PDB entry 7BB7 | electron microscopy, 4.40 A resolution (low resolution: residue-level contacts below are approximate; hydrogen-bond / salt-bridge calls are withheld) | chains A and H of the 6 polymer chains in the assembly

# Chain A
Protein: Vasopressin V2 receptor
From: Homo sapiens
UniProt: P30518 (V2R_HUMAN); the construct has insertions or renumbered stretches relative to UniProt, so the offset changes along the chain: -5 to 22 = UniProt 3-30; 31-371 = UniProt 31-371
Amino-acid sequence (440 residues; row label = number of the first residue in the row; numbers below 1 keep their minus sign (Met-38 is residue -38)):
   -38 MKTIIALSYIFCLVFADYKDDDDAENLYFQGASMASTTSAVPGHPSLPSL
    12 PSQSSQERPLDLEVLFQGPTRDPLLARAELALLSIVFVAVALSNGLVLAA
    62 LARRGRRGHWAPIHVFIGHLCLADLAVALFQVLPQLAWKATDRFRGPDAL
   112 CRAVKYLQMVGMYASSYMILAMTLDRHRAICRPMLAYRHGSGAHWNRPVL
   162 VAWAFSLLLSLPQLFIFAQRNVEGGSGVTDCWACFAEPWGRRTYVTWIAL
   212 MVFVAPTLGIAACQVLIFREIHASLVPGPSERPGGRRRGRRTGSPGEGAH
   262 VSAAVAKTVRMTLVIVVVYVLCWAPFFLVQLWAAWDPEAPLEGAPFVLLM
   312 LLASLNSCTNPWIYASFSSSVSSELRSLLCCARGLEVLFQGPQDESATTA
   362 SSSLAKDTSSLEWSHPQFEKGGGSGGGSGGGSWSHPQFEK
Disordered / not traced: -38 to 30, 143-157, 236-262, 341-401
Disulfides: Cys112-Cys192
Differences from the reference sequence: initiating methionine (-38); expression tag (-37 to -6, 372-401); conflict Gln14 (Asn22 in P30518), Leu346 (Arg in P30518), Glu347 (Thr in P30518), Val348 (Pro in P30518), Leu349 (Pro in P30518), Phe350 (Ser in P30518), Gln351 (Leu in P30518), Ala358 (Cys in P30518); insertion (23-30)
Curated features (UniProtKB/Swiss-Prot):
  - lipidation (S-palmitoyl cysteine): Cys341, Cys342
What the authors report for this chain:
  - conformationally variable residues (side-chain flip): Arg137, Phe328
  - binding site for Vasopressin (chain H): Met123
  - contacts within the chain: Ile78-Phe328
  - disease-associated variants - V88M, R137H: decreased expression (citing earlier work)
  - disease-associated variants - M272R: decreased localization (citing earlier work)
  - disease-associated variants - R137C, R137L: increased signaling (citing earlier work)

# Chain H
Protein: Vasopressin
Amino-acid sequence (10 residues; numbered 1 to 10; the number before each row is that of its first residue):
     1 CYFQNCPRGX
Disulfides: Cys1-Cys6
Modified positions: NH2 (amino group) at position 10

# How chain A and chain H interact
Residue-residue contacts (17; chain A residue first):
  Arg32(A) with Arg8(H); Gly9(H)
  Asp33(A) with Arg8(H); Gly9(H)
  Gln96(A) with Cys1(H)
  Gln119(A) with Cys1(H); Tyr2(H)
  Met120(A) with Tyr2(H); Phe3(H)
  Met123(A) with Tyr2(H)
  Tyr124(A) with Phe3(H)
  Phe178(A) with Gln4(H)
  Trp193(A) with Arg8(H)
  Ala194(A) with Gln4(H)
  Phe307(A) with Cys1(H)
  Met311(A) with Cys1(H); Tyr2(H)
Other interface residues (no listed pair), chain A (15 interface residues in all): Tyr205, Ala210, Gly304
Other interface residues (no listed pair), chain H (9 interface residues in all): Asn5, Pro7, NH2_10

# In short
The interface between chain A and chain H involves 15 residues on one side and 9 on the other. From the paper:
a binding site for Vasopressin (chain H) at Met123(A); V88M and R137H of chain A reduce expression; 5
substitutions were tested in all.
Here chain A is Vasopressin V2 receptor (Homo sapiens) and chain H is Vasopressin. Entry 7BB7
(AVP-V2R-Galphas-beta1-gamma2-Nb35(T state)) was determined by electron microscopy (same publication as 7BB6).
